PDB entry 9IHE | electron microscopy, 2.95 A resolution | chains D and I of the 14 polymer chains in the assembly

== Chain D ==
Name: Histone H2B 1.1
From: Xenopus laevis
UniProtKB: P02281 (H2B11_XENLA); residues 26-121 here correspond to UniProt positions 30-125 (UniProt number = residue number + 4)
Sequence (96 residues; row label = number of the first residue in the row):
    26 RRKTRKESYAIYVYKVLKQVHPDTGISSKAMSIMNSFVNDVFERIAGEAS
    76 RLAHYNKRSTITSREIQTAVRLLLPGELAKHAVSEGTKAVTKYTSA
Unresolved in the structure: 26-27
Differences from the reference sequence: conflict Thr29 (Ser33 in P02281)
Swiss-Prot annotation at these positions:
  - glycosylation: Ser109 (O-linked (GlcNAc) serine)
  - cross-link: Lys117 (Glycyl lysine isopeptide (Lys-Gly) (interchain with G-Cter in ubiquitin))

== Chain I ==
Molecule: Widom-601 DNA
Sequence (147 nucleotides; row label = number of the first residue in the row; numbers below 1 keep their minus sign (DA-73 is residue -73)):
   -73 ATCGGATGTATATATCTGACACGTGCCTGGAGACTAGGGAGTAATCCCCT
   -23 TGGCGGTTAAAACGCGGGGGACAGCGCGTACGTGCGTTTAAGCGGTGCTA
    27 GAGCTGTCTACGACCAATTGAGCGGCCTCGGCACCGGGATTCTCGAT
Unresolved in the structure: -73, 73

== How chain D and chain I interact ==
Contacting residue pairs (15; chain D residue first):
  Thr29(D) - DC30(I)  hydrogen bond to the phosphate
  Arg30(D) - DC-48(I)  base contact
  Arg30(D) - DC-47(I)  base contact
  Tyr39(D) - DA-53(I)  hydrogen bond to the phosphate
  Tyr39(D) - DC-52(I)  phosphate contact
  Gly50(D) - DA-53(I)  phosphate contact
  Ile51(D) - DC-54(I)  sugar contact
  Ile51(D) - DA-53(I)  hydrogen bond to the phosphate
  Ser52(D) - DC-54(I)  phosphate contact
  Ser53(D) - DC-54(I)  hydrogen bond to the phosphate
  Arg83(D) - DG-33(I)  salt bridge to the phosphate
  Ser84(D) - DG-35(I)  sugar contact
  Ser84(D) - DA-34(I)  hydrogen bond to the phosphate
  Thr85(D) - DG-35(I)  phosphate contact
  Thr85(D) - DA-34(I)  hydrogen bond to the phosphate
Other interface residues (no listed pair), chain D (11 interface residues in all): Glu32
Other interface residues (no listed pair), chain I (11 interface residues in all): DT-46, DG-45

== Summary ==
Chain D and chain I each contribute 11 residues to their interface; the contacts include 6 hydrogen bonds and
1 salt bridge. Polar contacts include Thr29(D)-DC30(I), Tyr39(D)-DA-53(I) and Ile51(D)-DA-53(I).
Here chain D is Histone H2B 1.1 (Xenopus laevis) and chain I is Widom-601 DNA. Entry 9IHE (Nucleosome core
particle bound by two molecules of DTT-reduced native monomeric myeloperoxidase) was determined by electron
microscopy together with 9GEN, 9GEO, 9GEP, 9GEQ, 9GER, 9IHD and 9IHF from the same study.
